Entry 8AC4 (electron microscopy, 2.70 A resolution); this record covers chains P and S of the 20 polymer chains in the assembly.

[Chain P]
Name: Cytochrome b-c1 complex subunit Rieske, mitochondrial
From: Yarrowia lipolytica
Notes: EC 7.1.1.8
UniProtKB: Q6CI02 (Q6CI02_YARLI); residues 1-225 here = UniProt positions 1-225
Amino-acid sequence (225 residues; numbered 1 to 225; the number before each row is that of its first residue):
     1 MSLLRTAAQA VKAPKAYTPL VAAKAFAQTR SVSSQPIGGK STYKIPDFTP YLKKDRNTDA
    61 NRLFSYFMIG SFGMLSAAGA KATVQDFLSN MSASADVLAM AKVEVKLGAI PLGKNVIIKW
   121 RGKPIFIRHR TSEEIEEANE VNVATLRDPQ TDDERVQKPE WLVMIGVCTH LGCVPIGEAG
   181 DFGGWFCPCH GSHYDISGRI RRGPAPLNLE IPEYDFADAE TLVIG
Disordered / not traced: 1-38, 225
Cystine bridges: Cys173-Cys189
Ion coordination: 2Fe-2S cluster Fe: Cys168, His170, Cys187, His190
Ligand contacts:
  - 2Fe-2S cluster (FES): Cys168, His170, Leu171, Gly172, Cys173, Cys187, Cys189, His190, Gly191, Ser192
  - 1,2-diacyl-sn-glycero-3-phosphocholine (PC1): Tyr66, Ile69, Gly73, Ser76, Ala77, Ala80
  - phosphatidylethanolamine (PTY), molecule 1: Ile69, Phe72, Gly73, Ser76
  - phosphatidylethanolamine (PTY), molecule 2: Ser76, Gly79, Ala80, Lys81, Ala82, Thr83, Val84, Gln85, Asp86, Phe87
What the authors report for this chain:
  - binding site for heme c: His190

[Chain S]
Name: Cytochrome b-c1 complex subunit 8
From: Yarrowia lipolytica
UniProtKB: Q6C387 (Q6C387_YARLI); residues 3-95 here correspond to UniProt positions 1-93 (UniProt number = residue number - 2)
Amino-acid sequence (93 residues; numbered 3 to 95; the number before each row is that of its first residue):
     3 MGGNGHYMGW WGHMGSPPQK GIAGYTISPF AARPFAGVVH AAIFNTFRRT KNQALFVILP
    63 VSFFYYVWTQ ASEKNEWLYT KAGRHELAKA LAE
Disordered / not traced: 3-8, 94-95
Ligand contacts: 1,2-diacyl-sn-glycero-3-phosphocholine (PC1): Gln55, Phe58, Val59, Val63

[How chain P and chain S interact]
Contacting residue pairs - 25 pairs, chain P then chain S:
  Thr42(P) - Ala25(S)
  Thr42(P) - Tyr27(S)  hydrogen bond (backbone-side chain)
  Ile45(P) - Tyr27(S)  hydrophobic
  Pro46(P) - Tyr27(S)
  Phe48(P) - Tyr27(S)
  Phe48(P) - Thr28(S)
  Phe48(P) - Ile29(S)  hydrophobic
  Thr49(P) - Arg35(S)
  Pro50(P) - Arg35(S)  hydrogen bond (backbone-side chain)
  Pro50(P) - Ala38(S)
  Tyr51(P) - Ala33(S)
  Tyr51(P) - Ala34(S)
  Tyr51(P) - Arg35(S)  hydrogen bond (backbone-backbone)
  Leu52(P) - Ile29(S)  hydrophobic
  Leu52(P) - Ala33(S)
  Leu52(P) - Arg35(S)  hydrogen bond (backbone-side chain)
  Lys53(P) - Phe32(S)  hydrogen bond (side chain-backbone)
  Lys53(P) - Ala33(S)  hydrogen bond (backbone-backbone)
  Lys53(P) - Ala34(S)  hydrogen bond (side chain-backbone)
  Lys53(P) - Arg35(S)
  Arg56(P) - Ala33(S)
  Asn61(P) - Phe32(S)  hydrogen bond (side chain-backbone)
  Arg62(P) - Phe32(S)
  Ser65(P) - Phe32(S)
  Tyr66(P) - Phe32(S)
Also at the interface, not in a pair above, chain S (10 interface residues in all): Pro31

[Summary]
14 residues of chain P and 10 residues of chain S are in contact, with 8 hydrogen bonds. Among the polar pairs
are Thr42(P)-Tyr27(S), Pro50(P)-Arg35(S) and Leu52(P)-Arg35(S). Ligands of chain P: 2Fe-2S cluster,
phosphatidylethanolamine and 1,2-diacyl-sn-glycero-3-phosphocholine. Bound to chain S:
1,2-diacyl-sn-glycero-3-phosphocholine. From the paper: a binding site for heme c at His190(P).
Here chain P is Cytochrome b-c1 complex subunit Rieske, mitochondrial and chain S is Cytochrome b-c1 complex
subunit 8, both from Yarrowia lipolytica. Entry 8AC4 (Complex III2 from Yarrowia lipolytica, apo, c-position)
was determined by electron microscopy, deposited together with 8AB6, 8AB7, 8AB8, 8AB9, 8ABA, 8ABB and 11
further entries.
